Entry 2JE7 (X-ray diffraction, 1.65 A resolution); this record covers chain A.

== Chain A ==
Name: Lectin alpha chain
From: Dioclea guianensis
UniProt: P81637 (LECA_DIOGU); residues 3-239 here correspond to UniProt positions 1-237 (UniProt number = residue number - 2)
Amino-acid sequence (239 residues; each row starts with the number of its first residue):
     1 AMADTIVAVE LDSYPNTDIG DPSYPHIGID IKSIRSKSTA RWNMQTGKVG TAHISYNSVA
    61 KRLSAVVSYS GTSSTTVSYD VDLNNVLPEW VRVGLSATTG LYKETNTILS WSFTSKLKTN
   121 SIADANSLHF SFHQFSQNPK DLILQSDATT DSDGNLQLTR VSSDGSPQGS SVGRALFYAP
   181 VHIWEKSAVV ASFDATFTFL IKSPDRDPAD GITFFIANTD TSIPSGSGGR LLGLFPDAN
Disordered / not traced: 1-2
Sequence notes: expression tag (1-2); conflict S70 (Thr68 in P81637), T72 (Ser70 in P81637), Q157 (Glu155 in P81637), R160 (Lys158 in P81637), D164 (Ser162 in P81637), S166 (Asp164 in P81637), S192 (Gly190 in P81637); engineered mutation H133 (Asn131 in P81637)
Bound ions: Mn2+: E10, D12, D21, H26; Ca2+: D12, Y14, N16, D21
Residues lining bound ligands: 5-bromo-4-chloro-1H-indol-3-yl mannoside (XMM; 5-bromo-4-chloro-1H-indol-3-yl alpha-D-mannopyranoside): Y14, N16, T99, G100, L101, Y102, A209, D210, G228, G229, R230
Curated features (UniProtKB/Swiss-Prot):
  - binding site (Mn(2+)): E10, D12, D21, H26, S36
  - binding site (Ca(2+)): D12, Y14, N16, D21, D210
  - binding site (a carbohydrate): Y14, L101, Y102, R230
What the authors report for this chain:
  - contacts within the chain: R62-D80 (hydrogen bond)
  - self-association interface (contacts with another copy of this molecule); pairs are residue here / residue on that copy: H133-D124
  - interface residues: H133

== Summary ==
Bound to chain A: 5-bromo-4-chloro-1H-indol-3-yl mannoside. E10, D12, D21 and H26 coordinate Mn2+. D12, Y14,
N16 and D21 form the Ca2+ site. UniProt lists 5 Mn2+-binding residues, 5 Ca2+-binding residues and 4
carbohydrate-binding residues. From the paper: the interface residue H133; a self-association interface
involving H133.
Chain A is Lectin alpha chain (Dioclea guianensis); the structure, Crystal structure of recombinant Dioclea
guianensis lectin S131H complexed with 5-bromo-4-chloro-3-indolyl-a-D-mannose, was determined by X-ray
diffraction together with 2JDZ, 2JE9 and 2JEC from the same study.
